PDB entry 3BQG | X-ray diffraction, 2.00 A resolution | chain A

Chain A:
Molecule: Peptide methionine sulfoxide reductase msrA/msrB
From: Neisseria meningitidis
Notes: EC 1.8.4.11; fragment: MsrA domain, Peptide methionine sulfoxide reductase A
UniProt: Q9JWM8 (MSRAB_NEIMA); residues 196-389 here = UniProt positions 196-389
Sequence (194 residues; each row starts with the number of its first residue):
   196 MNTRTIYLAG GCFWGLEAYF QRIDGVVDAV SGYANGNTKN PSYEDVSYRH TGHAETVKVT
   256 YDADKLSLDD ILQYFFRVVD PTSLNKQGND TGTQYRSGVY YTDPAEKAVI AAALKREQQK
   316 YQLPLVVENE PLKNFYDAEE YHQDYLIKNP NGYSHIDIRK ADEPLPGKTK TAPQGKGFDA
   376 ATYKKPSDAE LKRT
Not modelled in the structure: 362-389
Sequence notes: engineered mutation Ser349 (Cys in Q9JWM8)
Modified / non-standard residues: Cys207 (s-hydroxycysteine; CSO)
Curated features (UniProtKB/Swiss-Prot):
  - active site: Cys207

Overview:
UniProt lists active-site residue Cys207.
Chain A is Peptide methionine sulfoxide reductase msrA/msrB (Neisseria meningitidis); the structure, Structure
of the central domain (MsrA) of Neisseria meningitidis PilB (sulfenic acid form), was determined by X-ray
diffraction together with 3BQE, 3BQF and 3BQH from the same study.
